9G26 - chains C and K of the 17 polymer chains in the assembly; structure by electron microscopy, 3.40 A resolution.

== Chain C ==
Protein: DNA-directed RNA polymerases I and III subunit RPAC1
Source organism: Saccharomyces cerevisiae
UniProtKB: P07703 (RPAC1_YEAST); numbering as in UniProt (aligned over 1-335)
Chain sequence (335 residues; row label = number of the first residue in the row):
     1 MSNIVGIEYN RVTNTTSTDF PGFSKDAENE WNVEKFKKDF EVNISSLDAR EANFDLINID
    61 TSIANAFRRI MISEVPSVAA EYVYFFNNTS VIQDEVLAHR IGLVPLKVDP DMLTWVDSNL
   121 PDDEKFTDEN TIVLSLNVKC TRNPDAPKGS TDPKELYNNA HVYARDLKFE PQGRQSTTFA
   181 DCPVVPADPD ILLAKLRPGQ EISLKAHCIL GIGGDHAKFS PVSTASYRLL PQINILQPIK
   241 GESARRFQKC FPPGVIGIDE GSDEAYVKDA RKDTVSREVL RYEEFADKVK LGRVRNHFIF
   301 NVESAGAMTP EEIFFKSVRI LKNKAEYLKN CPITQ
Disordered / not traced: 1-29, 334-335
Curated features (UniProtKB/Swiss-Prot):
  - modified residue: Ser2 (N-acetylserine), Ser17 (Phosphoserine)

== Chain K ==
Protein: DNA-directed RNA polymerases I and III subunit RPAC2
Source organism: Saccharomyces cerevisiae
UniProtKB: P28000 (RPAC2_YEAST); residues 1-142 here = UniProt positions 1-142
Chain sequence (142 residues; row label = number of the first residue in the row):
     1 MTEDIEQKKT ATEVTPQEPK HIQEEEEQDV DMTGDEEQEE EPDREKIKLL TQATSEDGTS
    61 ASFQIVEEDH TLGNALRYVI MKNPDVEFCG YSIPHPSENL LNIRIQTYGE TTAVDALQKG
   121 LKDLMDLCDV VESKFTEKIK SM
Disordered / not traced: 1-44, 142
Curated features (UniProtKB/Swiss-Prot):
  - modified residue (Phosphothreonine): Thr15, Thr33
  - cross-link: Lys134 (Glycyl lysine isopeptide (Lys-Gly) (interchain with G-Cter in ubiquitin))

== Interface between chain C and chain K ==
Pairs across the interface (56; chain C residue first):
  Trp31(C) - Tyr78(K)  hydrogen bond
  Trp31(C) - Lys82(K)
  Trp31(C) - Leu127(K)  hydrophobic
  Val33(C) - Asp126(K)
  Phe36(C) - Leu127(K)  hydrophobic
  Phe36(C) - Val130(K)  hydrophobic
  Phe40(C) - Val131(K)  hydrophobic
  Phe40(C) - Lys134(K)
  Glu41(C) - Lys134(K)
  Val42(C) - Lys134(K)
  Val42(C) - Phe135(K)  hydrophobic
  Val42(C) - Lys138(K)  hydrogen bond (backbone-side chain)
  Ile44(C) - Lys138(K)
  Ile44(C) - Ile139(K)  hydrophobic
  Leu47(C) - Ile139(K)  hydrophobic
  Ile59(C) - Val131(K)  hydrophobic
  Asp60(C) - Tyr78(K)
  Ser62(C) - Asn74(K)
  Ser62(C) - Arg77(K)
  Ser62(C) - Tyr78(K)
  Ile63(C) - Ala75(K)  hydrophobic
  Ile63(C) - Leu124(K)  hydrophobic
  Ile63(C) - Leu127(K)  hydrophobic
  Ala66(C) - Thr71(K)
  Phe67(C) - Val131(K)  hydrophobic
  Arg69(C) - Asp69(K)  salt bridge
  Arg69(C) - His70(K)
  Arg69(C) - Thr71(K)  hydrogen bond
  Ile70(C) - Thr71(K)
  Glu311(C) - Phe135(K)
  Glu311(C) - Ile139(K)
  Phe314(C) - Phe135(K)  hydrophobic
  Phe315(C) - Glu132(K)
  Val318(C) - Cys128(K)
  Val318(C) - Glu132(K)
  Arg319(C) - Glu132(K)  salt bridge
  Leu321(C) - Cys128(K)  hydrophobic
  Lys322(C) - Asp129(K)  salt bridge
  Lys324(C) - Glu68(K)
  Ala325(C) - Leu121(K)
  Ala325(C) - Leu124(K)  hydrophobic
  Ala325(C) - Met125(K)  hydrophobic
  Glu326(C) - Met125(K)
  Tyr327(C) - Lys46(K)
  Leu328(C) - Ile47(K)  hydrophobic
  Leu328(C) - Ile65(K)  hydrophobic
  Leu328(C) - Leu72(K)  hydrophobic
  Leu328(C) - Leu121(K)  hydrophobic
  Lys329(C) - Gln118(K)  hydrogen bond (side chain-backbone)
  Lys329(C) - Leu121(K)
  Lys329(C) - Lys122(K)
  Lys329(C) - Met125(K)
  Cys331(C) - Ile47(K)  hydrophobic
  Pro332(C) - Ile47(K)
  Ile333(C) - Lys48(K)
  Ile333(C) - Leu49(K)
Interface residues without a listed pair, chain C (35 interface residues in all): Lys37, Asn43, Phe54
Interface residues without a listed pair, chain K (35 interface residues in all): Glu45, Phe63, Leu76, Asp123

== Overview ==
Chain C and chain K each contribute 35 residues to their interface, with 4 hydrogen bonds and 3 salt bridges.
Polar pairs include Arg69(C)-Asp69(K), Arg319(C)-Glu132(K) and Lys322(C)-Asp129(K).
Chain C is DNA-directed RNA polymerases I and III subunit RPAC1 and chain K is DNA-directed RNA polymerases I
and III subunit RPAC2, both from Saccharomyces cerevisiae; the structure, Yeast RNA polymerase I elongation
complex stalled by an apurinic site, closed state, was determined by electron microscopy (same publication as
9G1V, 9G1X, 9G23, 9G24, 9G27, 9G29, 9G2B and 9G2C).
